Entry 6D7K (X-ray diffraction, 2.60 A resolution); this record covers chains A and H of the 8 polymer chains in the assembly.

Chain A:
Molecule: Methane monooxygenase hydroxylase, MmoX1
From: Methylosinus sporium
UniProt: Q27RN7 (Q27RN7_METSR); numbering as in UniProt (aligned over 1-526)
Sequence (526 residues; each row starts with the number of its first residue):
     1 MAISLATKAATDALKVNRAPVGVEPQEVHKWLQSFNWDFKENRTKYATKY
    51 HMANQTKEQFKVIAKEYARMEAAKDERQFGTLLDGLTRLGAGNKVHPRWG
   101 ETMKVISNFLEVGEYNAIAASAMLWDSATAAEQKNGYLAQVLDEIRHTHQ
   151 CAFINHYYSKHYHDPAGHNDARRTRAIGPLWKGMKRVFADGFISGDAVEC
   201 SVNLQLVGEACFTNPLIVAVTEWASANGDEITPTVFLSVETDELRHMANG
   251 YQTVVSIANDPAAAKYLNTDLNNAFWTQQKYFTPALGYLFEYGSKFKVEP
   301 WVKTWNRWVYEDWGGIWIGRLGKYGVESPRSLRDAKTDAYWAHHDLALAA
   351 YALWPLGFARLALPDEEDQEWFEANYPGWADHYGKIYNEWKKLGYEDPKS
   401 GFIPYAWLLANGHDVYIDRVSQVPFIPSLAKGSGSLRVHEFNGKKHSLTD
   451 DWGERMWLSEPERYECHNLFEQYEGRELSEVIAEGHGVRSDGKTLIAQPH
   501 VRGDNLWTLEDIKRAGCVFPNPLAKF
Disordered / not traced: 1-11, 161-172
Metal / ion sites: Fe ion site 1: Glu114, Glu144 (together with formate, hexane-1,6-diol); Fe ion site 2: Glu209, Glu243, His246 (together with hexane-1,6-diol)
Ligand contacts: hexane-1,6-diol (HEZ): Ile106, Leu110, Glu114, Glu144, Phe188, Glu209, Thr213, Leu216, Ile217, Val239, Glu243, His246
Reported in the primary citation:
  - conformationally variable residues (side-chain flip): Leu110, Glu114, His147, Phe188
  - Fe ion coordination: Glu114, Glu144, Glu243

Chain H:
Molecule: Methane monooxygenase hydroxylase, MmoD
From: Methylosinus sporium
UniProt: Q27RN3 (Q27RN3_METSR); numbering as in UniProt (aligned over 1-111)
Sequence (114 residues; each row starts with the number of its first residue; numbers below 1 keep their minus sign (Ser-2 is residue -2)):
    -2 SNAMAHSAEPTTEASRILIHSDARYEAFTVDLDYMWRWEILRDGEFVQEG
    48 CSLSFDSSRKAVAHVLSHFKRQDEAAQRPGDNSAEIKRLLQSLGTPIPVN
    98 EQNDSTKNELAQPE
Disordered / not traced: -2 to 6, 75-111
Construct notes: expression tag (-2 to 0)

Interface between chain A and chain H:
Pairs across the interface (11; chain A residue first):
  Thr87(A) with Arg21(H)
  Arg88(A) with Ala73(H); Gln74(H)
  Gly90(A) with Arg21(H)
  Ala91(A) with Arg21(H); Asp70(H); Gln74(H), hydrogen bond (backbone-side chain)
  Gly92(A) with Gln74(H)
  Asn93(A) with Gln74(H)
  Lys94(A) with Ala73(H); Gln74(H)
Interface residues without a listed pair, chain A (9 interface residues in all): Tyr157, Lys160
Interface residues without a listed pair, chain H (6 interface residues in all): Arg39, Asp40

Overview:
9 residues of chain A and 6 residues of chain H are in contact; the contacts include 1 hydrogen bond. The
hydrogen-bonded pair is Ala91(A)-Gln74(H). Bound to chain A: hexane-1,6-diol. The paper reports Fe ion
coordination by Glu114(A), Glu144(A) and Glu243(A); conformational variability at Leu110(A), Glu114(A) and
His147(A) among others.
Here chain A is Methane monooxygenase hydroxylase, MmoX1 and chain H is Methane monooxygenase hydroxylase,
MmoD, both from Methylosinus sporium. Entry 6D7K (Complex structure of Methane monooxygenase hydroxylase in
complex with inhibitory subunit) was determined by X-ray diffraction.
